Entry 6S8N (electron microscopy, 3.10 A resolution); this record covers chains F and G of the 5 polymer chains in the assembly.

== Chain F ==
Molecule: Lipopolysaccharide export system permease protein LptF
Organism: Shigella flexneri
UniProt: P0AFA1 (LPTF_SHIFL); residues 1-366 here = UniProt positions 1-366
Amino-acid sequence (366 residues; row label = number of the first residue in the row):
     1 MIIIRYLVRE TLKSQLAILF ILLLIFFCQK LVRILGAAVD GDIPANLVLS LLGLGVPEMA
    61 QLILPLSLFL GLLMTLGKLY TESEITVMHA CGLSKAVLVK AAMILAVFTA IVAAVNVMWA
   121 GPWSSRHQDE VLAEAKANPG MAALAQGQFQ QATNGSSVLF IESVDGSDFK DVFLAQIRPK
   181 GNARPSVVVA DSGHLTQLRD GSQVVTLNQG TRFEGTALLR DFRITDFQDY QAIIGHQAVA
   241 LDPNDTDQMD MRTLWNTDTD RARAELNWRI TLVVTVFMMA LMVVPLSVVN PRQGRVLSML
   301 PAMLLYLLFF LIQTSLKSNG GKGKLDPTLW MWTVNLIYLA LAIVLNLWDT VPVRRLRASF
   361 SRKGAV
Disordered / not traced: 1, 134-246, 354-366
Sequence notes: conflict Val-274 (Phe in P0AFA1)
Residues lining bound ligands:
  - decylubiquinone (DCQ; 2-decyl-5,6-dimethoxy-3-methylcyclohexa-2,5-diene-1,4-dione): Lys-78, Thr-81, Glu-82
  - lipopolysaccharide fragment / Lauryl Maltose Neopentyl Glycol: Ile-25, Cys-28, Gln-29, Val-32, Arg-33, Gln-293, Leu-297, Leu-300, Leu-304, Leu-307, Leu-311
  - Lauryl Maltose Neopentyl Glycol (LMN): Arg-292, Gln-293, Gly-294, Arg-295, Val-296, Leu-297, Leu-300
From the paper describing this entry:
  - mutagenesis - P139D/F149D, F149D, R212E/Y230E, Y230E: abolished growth
  - mutagenesis - D129A/E265A, P139D, R212E: unchanged growth

== Chain G ==
Molecule: Inner membrane protein yjgQ
Organism: Shigella flexneri
UniProt: A0A2S4N3I3 (A0A2S4N3I3_SHIFL); numbering as in UniProt (aligned over 1-360)
Amino-acid sequence (360 residues; row label = number of the first residue in the row):
     1 MQPFGVLDRY IGKTIFTTIM MTLFMLVSLS GIIKFVDQLK KAGQGSYDAL GAGMYTLLSV
    61 PKDVQIFFPM AALLGALLGL GMLAQRSELV VMQASGFTRM QVALSVMKTA IPLVLLTMAI
   121 GEWVAPQGEQ MARNYRAQAM YGGSLLSTQQ GLWAKDGNNF VYIERVKGDE VLGGISIYAF
   181 NENRRLQSVR YAATAKFDPE HKVWRLSQVD ESDLTNPKQI TGSQTVSGTW KTDLTPDKLG
   241 VVALDPDALS ISGLHNYVKY LKSSGQDAGR YQLNMWSKIF QPLSVAVMML MALSFIFGPL
   301 RSVPMGVRVV TGISFGFVFY VLDQIFGPLT LVYGIPPIIG ALLPSASFFL ISLWLLMRKS
Disordered / not traced: 1-5, 40-50, 139-245, 261-267
Residues lining bound ligands:
  - decylubiquinone (DCQ; 2-decyl-5,6-dimethoxy-3-methylcyclohexa-2,5-diene-1,4-dione): Thr-311, Ser-314, Phe-315
  - lipopolysaccharide fragment / Lauryl Maltose Neopentyl Glycol: Met-25, Leu-26, Leu-29, Ser-30, Ile-32, Ile-33, Lys-62, Asp-63, Ile-66, Phe-67, Pro-69, Met-70, Ile-313, Ser-314, Gly-316, Phe-317, Val-318, Phe-319, Tyr-320, Val-321
  - Lauryl Maltose Neopentyl Glycol (LMN): Thr-22, Met-25, Leu-26, Leu-29, Leu-74, Leu-78, Gln-85, Pro-304, Met-305, Gly-306, Val-309
From the paper describing this entry:
  - mutagenesis - K34E, F67E/Y320E, R136E, I163D, W204D, L206D, Y257E/Y271E, R301A: abolished growth
  - mutagenesis - I163D: decreased expression
  - mutagenesis - V209D: decreased growth
  - mutagenesis - K13E/R86E, L26E/M70E, K34A, K62E, F67A, R133E, R136A, Y257A, Y271A, Y320A: unchanged growth
  - mutagenesis - R301A: unchanged catalytic activity

== Chain F / chain G interface ==
Residue-residue contacts (5):
  Val-32(F) / Ile-325(G)  hydrophobic
  Val-39(F) / Val-332(G)  hydrophobic
  Pro-44(F) / Tyr-333(G)
  Val-296(F) / Gly-306(G)
  Val-296(F) / Val-310(G)  hydrophobic
Also at the interface, not in a pair above, chain F (5 interface residues in all): Leu-35
Also at the interface, not in a pair above, chain G (8 interface residues in all): Val-307, Val-321, Leu-329

== In short ==
The interface between chain F and chain G involves 5 residues on one side and 8 on the other. From the paper:
K34E, F67E/Y320E and R136E of chain G, among others, abolish growth; P139D/F149D, F149D and R212E/Y230E of
chain F, among others, abolish growth; 26 substitutions were tested in all.
Chain F is Lipopolysaccharide export system permease protein LptF and chain G is Inner membrane protein yjgQ,
both from Shigella flexneri; the structure, Cryo-EM structure of LptB2FGC in complex with lipopolysaccharide,
was determined by electron microscopy, deposited together with 6S8G and 6S8H.
